Entry 4B4S (X-ray diffraction, 1.90 A resolution); this record covers chains A and B.

== Chain A ==
Name: Bcl-2-like protein 10
Organism: Homo sapiens
UniProt: Q9HD36 (B2L10_HUMAN); residues 1-166 here correspond to UniProt positions 2-167 (UniProt number = residue number + 1)
Amino-acid sequence (175 residues; numbered -2 to 172; the number before each row is that of its first residue; numbers below 1 keep their minus sign (Gly-2 is residue -2)):
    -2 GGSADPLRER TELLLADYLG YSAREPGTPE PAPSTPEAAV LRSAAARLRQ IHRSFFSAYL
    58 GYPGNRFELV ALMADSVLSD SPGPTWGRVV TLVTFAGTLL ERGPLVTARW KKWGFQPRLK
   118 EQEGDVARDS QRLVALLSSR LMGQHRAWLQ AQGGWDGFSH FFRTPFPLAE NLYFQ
Disordered / not traced: -2 to 1, 106-120, 165-172
Construct notes: expression tag (-2 to 0, 167-172); engineered mutation Ser19 (Cys20 in Q9HD36), Ser127 (Cys128 in Q9HD36); conflict Ser156 (Cys157 in Q9HD36)
What the authors report for this chain:
  - contacts within the chain: Asp14-Arg39 (salt bridge), Asp77-Arg85, Thr82-Arg85 (hydrogen bond)
  - conformationally variable residues (order/disorder transition): Arg106 to Glu120

== Chain B ==
Name: Bcl-2-like protein 11
Organism: Homo sapiens
UniProt: O43521 (B2L11_HUMAN); numbering as in UniProt (aligned over 51-76)
Amino-acid sequence (28 residues; each row starts with the number of its first residue):
    49 GSDMRPEIWI AQELRRIGDE FNAYYARR
Disordered / not traced: 49-52
Construct notes: expression tag (49-50)

== Interface between chain A and chain B ==
Contacting residue pairs (42; chain A residue first):
  Ala41(A) - Phe69(B)
  Leu45(A) - Ile65(B)  hydrophobic
  Leu45(A) - Phe69(B)  hydrophobic
  His49(A) - Ile65(B)
  His49(A) - Glu68(B)  salt bridge
  Phe52(A) - Glu61(B)
  Phe52(A) - Leu62(B)  hydrophobic
  Phe52(A) - Ile65(B)  hydrophobic
  Tyr56(A) - Ile58(B)
  Leu69(A) - Glu55(B)
  Met70(A) - Glu55(B)
  Met70(A) - Ile58(B)  hydrophobic
  Met70(A) - Ala59(B)
  Met70(A) - Leu62(B)  hydrophobic
  Ser73(A) - Ala59(B)
  Ser73(A) - Arg63(B)
  Val74(A) - Ala59(B)  hydrophobic
  Asp77(A) - Arg63(B)  salt bridge
  Pro79(A) - Asp67(B)
  Thr82(A) - Asn70(B)
  Trp83(A) - Asn70(B)  hydrogen bond (backbone-side chain)
  Gly84(A) - Gly66(B)
  Gly84(A) - Asn70(B)  hydrogen bond (backbone-side chain)
  Arg85(A) - Arg63(B)
  Arg85(A) - Gly66(B)
  Arg85(A) - Asp67(B)  salt bridge
  Thr88(A) - Leu62(B)
  Thr88(A) - Ile65(B)
  Thr88(A) - Gly66(B)  hydrogen bond (side chain-backbone)
  Phe92(A) - Leu62(B)  hydrophobic
  Phe158(A) - Asn70(B)
  Phe158(A) - Tyr73(B)  hydrophobic
  Phe158(A) - Ala74(B)
  Phe159(A) - Phe69(B)  hydrophobic
  Phe159(A) - Tyr73(B)
  Thr161(A) - Tyr73(B)
  Thr161(A) - Arg75(B)
  Thr161(A) - Arg76(B)
  Pro162(A) - Arg76(B)
  Phe163(A) - Tyr72(B)
  Phe163(A) - Tyr73(B)  hydrophobic
  Phe163(A) - Arg76(B)
Also at the interface, not in a pair above, chain A (27 interface residues in all): Arg44, Ile48, Leu66, Val87, Leu89
Interface features reported in the paper:
  - pairs named by the authors: Ala41(A)-Phe69(B) (hydrophobic contact), Arg44(A)-Phe69(B), Leu45(A)-Ile65(B) (hydrophobic contact), Leu45(A)-Phe69(B) (hydrophobic contact), His49(A)-Ile65(B) (hydrophobic contact), Phe52(A)-Leu62(B) (hydrophobic contact), Phe52(A)-Ile58(B) (hydrophobic contact), Phe52(A)-Ile65(B) (hydrophobic contact), Tyr56(A)-Ile58(B) (hydrophobic contact), Met70(A)-Leu62(B) (hydrophobic contact), Met70(A)-Ile58(B) (hydrophobic contact), Gly84(A)-Asn70(B) (hydrogen bond), Arg85(A)-Asp67(B) (salt bridge), Thr88(A)-Leu62(B) (hydrophobic contact), Thr88(A)-Ile65(B) (hydrophobic contact), Phe92(A)-Leu62(B) (hydrophobic contact), Phe92(A)-Ile58(B) (hydrophobic contact), Phe159(A)-Phe69(B) (hydrophobic contact)
  - interface residues, chain A: Ala41(A), Arg44(A), Leu45(A), Ile48(A)
  - interface residues, chain B: Ile58(B), Leu62(B), Ile65(B), Phe69(B)

== Summary ==
Chain A and chain B form an interface of 27 and 17 residues respectively; the contacts include 3 hydrogen
bonds and 3 salt bridges. Polar contacts include His49(A)-Glu68(B), Asp77(A)-Arg63(B) and Arg85(A)-Asp67(B).
The paper describes hydrophobic contacts between Ala41(A) and Phe69(B), Leu45(A) and Ile65(B) and Leu45(A) and
Phe69(B) among others; a contact between Arg44(A) and Phe69(B); a hydrogen bond between Gly84(A) and Asn70(B).
From the paper: interface residues Ala41(A), Arg44(A) and Ile58(B) among others; conformational variability at
Arg106(A).
Chain A is Bcl-2-like protein 10 and chain B is Bcl-2-like protein 11, both from Homo sapiens; the structure,
Crystal Structure of a pro-survival Bcl-2:Bim BH3 complex, was determined by X-ray diffraction.
